7MTA - chains G and R of the 4 polymer chains in the assembly; structure by electron microscopy, 4.10 A resolution (low resolution: residue-level contacts below are approximate; hydrogen-bond / salt-bridge calls are withheld).

== Chain G ==
Name: Rhodopsin kinase GRK1
Organism: Bos taurus
Notes: EC 2.7.11.14
UniProtKB: P28327 (GRK1_BOVIN); residues 1-535 here = UniProt positions 1-535
Sequence (543 residues; numbered 1 to 543; the number before each row is that of its first residue):
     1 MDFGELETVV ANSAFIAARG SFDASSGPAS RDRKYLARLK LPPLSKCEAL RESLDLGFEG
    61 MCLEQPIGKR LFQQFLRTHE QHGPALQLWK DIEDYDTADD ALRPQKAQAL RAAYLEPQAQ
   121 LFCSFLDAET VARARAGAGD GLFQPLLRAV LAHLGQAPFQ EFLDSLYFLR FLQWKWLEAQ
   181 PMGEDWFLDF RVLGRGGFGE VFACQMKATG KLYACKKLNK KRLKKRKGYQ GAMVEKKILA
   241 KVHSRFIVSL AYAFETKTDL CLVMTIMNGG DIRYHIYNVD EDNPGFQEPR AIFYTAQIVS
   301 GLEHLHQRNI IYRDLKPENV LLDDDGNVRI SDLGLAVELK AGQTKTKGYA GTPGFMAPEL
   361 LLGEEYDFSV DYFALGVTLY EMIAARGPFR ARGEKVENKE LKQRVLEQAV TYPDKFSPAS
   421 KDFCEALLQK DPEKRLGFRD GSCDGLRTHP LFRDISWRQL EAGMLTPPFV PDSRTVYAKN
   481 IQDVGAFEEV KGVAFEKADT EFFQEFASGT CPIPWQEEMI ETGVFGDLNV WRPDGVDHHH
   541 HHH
Unresolved in the structure: 1-5, 25-181, 509-543
Differences from the reference sequence: engineered mutation E5 (Ser in P28327), E488 (Ser in P28327), E489 (Thr in P28327); expression tag (536-543)
Ligand contacts: sangivamycin (SGV): L193, G194, V201, A214, K216, M264, M267, D271, E318, L321, S331, D332, A478
What the authors report for this chain:
  - contacts within the chain: N12-R191, N12-N480 (hydrogen bond)
  - conformationally variable residues (order/disorder transition): L6 to A24
  - mutagenesis - V9A, V10A, N12A: decreased binding to Rhodopsin (chain R)

== Chain R ==
Name: Rhodopsin
Organism: Bos taurus
UniProtKB: P02699 (OPSD_BOVIN); numbering as in UniProt (aligned over 1-348)
Sequence (348 residues; numbered 1 to 348; the number before each row is that of its first residue):
     1 MNGTEGPNFY VPFSNKTGVV RSPFEAPQYY LAEPWQFSML AAYMFLLIML GFPINFLTLY
    61 VTVQHKKLRT PLNYILLNLA VADLFMVFGG FTTTLYTSLH GYFVFGPTGC NLEGFFATLG
   121 GEIALWSLVV LAIERYVVVC KPMSNFRFGE NHAIMGVAFT WVMALACAAP PLVGWSRYIP
   181 EGMQCSCGID YYTPHEETNN ESFVIYMFVV HFIIPLIVIF FCYGQLVFTV KEAAAQQQES
   241 ATTQKAEKEV TRMVIIMVIA FLICWLPYAG VAFYIFTHQG SDFGPIFMTI PAFFAKTSAV
   301 YNPVIYIMMN KQFRNCMVTT LCCGKNPLGD DEASTTVSKT ETSQVAPA
Unresolved in the structure: 325-348
Swiss-Prot annotation at these positions:
  - region: D330 to A348 (Interaction with SAG)
  - motif: E134 to Y136 ('Ionic lock' involved in activated form stabilization)
  - binding site (Zn(2+)): E201, Q279
  - site: E113 (Plays an important role in the conformation switch to the active conformation)
  - modified residue: M1 (N-acetylmethionine), K296 (N6-(retinylidene)lysine), S334 (Phosphoserine), T335 (Phosphothreonine), T336 (Phosphothreonine), S338 (Phosphoserine), T340 (Phosphothreonine), T342 (Phosphothreonine), S343 (Phosphoserine)
  - lipidation (S-palmitoyl cysteine): C322, C323
  - glycosylation (N-linked (GlcNAc...) asparagine): N2, N15
  - mutagenesis: N2 (N2C: Stabilized by a disulfide bond and normal light absorption; when associated with C-282 and D-15), N15 (N15D: Normal light absorption; when associated with C-2 and C-282), G90 (G90D: Increased thermal stability and decreased retinal uptake. Decreases stability of the inactive conformation), T94 (T94I: Stabilizes the activated conformation and hinders hydrolysis of the covalent bond that retains all-trans-retinol), E113 (E113Q: Causes shift to the activated conformation), M257 (M257Y: Causes shift to the activated conformation), D282 (D282C: Stabilized by a disulfide bond and normal light absorption; when associated with C-2 and D-15)
Cystine bridges: C110-C187
Ligand contacts: retinal (RET): M86, A117, T118, E122, E181, I189, Y191, M207, F208, H211, F212, W265, Y268, A269, A272, A292, K296

== Interface between chain G and chain R ==
Pairs across the interface (58):
  L6(G) - E249(R)
  L6(G) - M309(R)
  L6(G) - K311(R)
  L6(G) - R314(R)
  E7(G) - R135(R)
  E7(G) - N310(R)
  T8(G) - K311(R)
  V9(G) - A246(R)
  V10(G) - V250(R)
  S13(G) - A233(R)
  S13(G) - A246(R)
  I16(G) - Q237(R)
  I16(G) - T243(R)
  G183(G) - R147(R)
  E184(G) - F146(R)
  E184(G) - R147(R)
  E184(G) - H152(R)
  D185(G) - M143(R)
  D185(G) - N145(R)
  D185(G) - F146(R)
  W186(G) - N145(R)
  F187(G) - N145(R)
  F187(G) - F146(R)
  F187(G) - R147(R)
  L188(G) - V138(R)
  L188(G) - N145(R)
  L188(G) - F146(R)
  D189(G) - R147(R)
  F202(G) - R147(R)
  Q205(G) - N145(R)
  M206(G) - N145(R)
  K207(G) - S144(R)
  K207(G) - N145(R)
  C215(G) - R147(R)
  F254(G) - R147(R)
  T256(G) - R147(R)
  K257(G) - G149(R)
  K257(G) - E150(R)
  K257(G) - N151(R)
  T258(G) - E150(R)
  C261(G) - R147(R)
  D472(G) - E239(R)
  R474(G) - Q236(R)
  R474(G) - Q237(R)
  R474(G) - E239(R)
  T475(G) - E239(R)
  I481(G) - K311(R)
  I481(G) - Q312(R)
  Q482(G) - K311(R)
  Q482(G) - N315(R)
  D483(G) - N315(R)
  A486(G) - K66(R)
  F487(G) - K66(R)
  E488(G) - K66(R)
  E489(G) - K66(R)
  E489(G) - R69(R)
  K491(G) - V63(R)
  K491(G) - R69(R)
Also at the interface, not in a pair above, chain G (43 interface residues in all): A14, A17, C204, K217, R222, D259, S473, V484
Also at the interface, not in a pair above, chain R (34 interface residues in all): K67, V139, K141, F148, L226, V230
The authors on this interface:
  - pairs named by the authors: E7(G)-R135(R) (salt bridge), K66(R)-E488(G)
  - interface residues, chain G: V9(G), V10(G), I16(G), R474(G), T475(G)
  - interface residues, chain R: K311(R), R314(R) (proposed by the authors, not directly observed)

== Overview ==
Chain G and chain R form an interface of 43 and 34 residues respectively. The paper describes a salt bridge
between E7(G) and R135(R); a contact between K66(R) and E488(G). From the paper: V9A, V10A and N12A of chain G
reduce binding to Rhodopsin (chain R); interface residues V9(G), V10(G) and K311(R) among others.
Here chain G is Rhodopsin kinase GRK1 and chain R is Rhodopsin, both from Bos taurus. Entry 7MTA (Rhodopsin
kinase (GRK1)-S5E/S488E/T489E in complex with rhodopsin and Fab1) was determined by electron microscopy
together with 7MT8, 7MT9 and 7MTB from the same study.
